PDB entry 9HAM | electron microscopy, 5.06 A resolution (low resolution: residue-level contacts below are approximate; hydrogen-bond / salt-bridge calls are withheld) | chains A and U of the 13 polymer chains in the assembly

# Chain A
Molecule: 23S ribosomal RNA
From: Escherichia coli
Sequence (2904 nucleotides; each row starts with the number of its first residue):
     1 GGUUAAGCGACUAAGCGUACACGGUGGAUGCCCUGGCAGUCAGAGGCGAU
    51 GAAGGACGUGCUAAUCUGCGAUAAGCGUCGGUAAGGUGAUAUGAACCGUU
   101 AUAACCGGCGAUUUCCGAAUGGGGAAACCCAGUGUGUUUCGACACACUAU
   151 CAUUAACUGAAUCCAUAGGUUAAUGAGGCGAACCGGGGGAACUGAAACAU
   201 CUAAGUACCCCGAGGAAAAGAAAUCAACCGAGAUUCCCCCAGUAGCGGCG
   251 AGCGAACGGGGAGCAGCCCAGAGCCUGAAUCAGUGUGUGUGUUAGUGGAA
   301 GCGUCUGGAAAGGCGCGCGAUACAGGGUGACAGCCCCGUACACAAAAAUG
   351 CACAUGCUGUGAGCUCGAUGAGUAGGGCGGGACACGUGGUAUCCUGUCUG
   401 AAUAUGGGGGGACCAUCCUCCAAGGCUAAAUACUCCUGACUGACCGAUAG
   451 UGAACCAGUACCGUGAGGGAAAGGCGAAAAGAACCCCGGCGAGGGGAGUG
   501 AAAAAGAACCUGAAACCGUGUACGUACAAGCAGUGGGAGCACGCUUAGGC
   551 GUGUGACUGCGUACCUUUUGUAUAAUGGGUCAGCGACUUAUAUUCUGUAG
   601 CAAGGUUAACCGAAUAGGGGAGCCGAAGGGAAACCGAGUCUUAACUGGGC
   651 GUUAAGUUGCAGGGUAUAGACCCGAAACCCGGUGAUCUAGCCAUGGGCAG
   701 GUUGAAGGUUGGGUAACACUAACUGGAGGACCGAACCGACUAAUGUUGAA
   751 AAAUUAGCGGAUGACUUGUGGCUGGGGGUGAAAGGCCAAUCAAACCGGGA
   801 GAUAGCUGGUUCUCCCCGAAAGCUAUAUAAGUAGCGCCUCGUGAAUUCAU
   851 CUCCGGGGGUAGAGCACUGUUUCGGCAAGGGGGUCAUCCCGACUUACCAA
   901 CCCGAUGCAAACUGCGAAUACCGGAGAAUGUUAUCACGGGAGACACACGG
   951 CGGGUGCUAACGUCCGUCGUGAAGAGGGAAACAACCCAGACCGCCAGCUA
  1001 AGGUCCCAAAGUCAUGGUUAAGUGGGAAACGAUGUGGGAAGGCCCAGACA
  1051 GCCAGGAUGUUGGCUUAGAAGCAGCCAUCAUUUAAAGAAAGCGUAAUAGC
  1101 UCACUGGUCGAGUCGGCCUGCGCGGAAGAUGUAACGGGGCUAAACCAUGC
  1151 ACCGAAGCUGCGGCAGCGACGCUUAUGCGUUGUUGGGUAGGGGAGCGUUC
  1201 UGUAAGCCUGCGAAGGUGUGCUGUGAGGCAUGCUGGAGGUAUCAGAAGUG
  1251 CGAAUGCUGACAUAAGUAACGAUAAAGCGGGUGAAAAGCCCGCUCGCCGG
  1301 AAGACCAAGGGUUCCUGUCCAACGUUAAUCGGGGCAGGGUGAGUCGACCC
  1351 CUAAGGCGAGGCCGAAAGGCGUAGUCGAUGGGAAACAGGUUAAUAUUCCU
  1401 GUACUUGGUGUUACUGCGAAGGGGGGACGGAGAAGGCUAUGUUGGCCGGG
  1451 CGACGGUUGUCCCGGUUUAAGCGUGUAGGCUGGUUUUCCAGGCAAAUCCG
  1501 GAAAAUCAAGGCUGAGGCGUGAUGACGAGGCACUACGGUGCUGAAGCAAC
  1551 AAAUGCCCUGCUUCCAGGAAAAGCCUCUAAGCAUCAGGUAACAUCAAAUC
  1601 GUACCCCAAACCGACACAGGUGGUCAGGUAGAGAAUACCAAGGCGCUUGA
  1651 GAGAACUCGGGUGAAGGAACUAGGCAAAAUGGUGCCGUAACUUCGGGAGA
  1701 AGGCACGCUGAUAUGUAGGUGAGGUCCCUCGCGGAUGGAGCUGAAAUCAG
  1751 UCGAAGAUACCAGCUGGCUGCAACUGUUUAUUAAAAACACAGCACUGUGC
  1801 AAACACGAAAGUGGACGUAUACGGUGUGACGCCUGCCCGGUGCCGGAAGG
  1851 UUAAUUGAUGGGGUUAGCGCAAGCGAAGCUCUUGAUCGAAGCCCCGGUAA
  1901 ACGGCGGCCGUAACUAUAACGGUCCUAAGGUAGCGAAAUUCCUUGUCGGG
  1951 UAAGUUCCGACCUGCACGAAUGGCGUAAUGAUGGCCAGGCUGUCUCCACC
  2001 CGAGACUCAGUGAAAUUGAACUCGCUGUGAAGAUGCAGUGUACCCGCGGC
  2051 AAGACGGAAAGACCCCGUGAACCUUUACUAUAGCUUGACACUGAACAUUG
  2101 AGCCUUGAUGUGUAGGAUAGGUGGGAGGCUUUGAAGUGUGGACGCCAGUC
  2151 UGCAUGGAGCCGACCUUGAAAUACCACCCUUUAAUGUUUGAUGUUCUAAC
  2201 GUUGACCCGUAAUCCGGGUUGCGGACAGUGUCUGGUGGGUAGUUUGACUG
  2251 GGGCGGUCUCCUCCUAAAGAGUAACGGAGGAGCACGAAGGUUGGCUAAUC
  2301 CUGGUCGGACAUCAGGAGGUUAGUGCAAUGGCAUAAGCCAGCUUGACUGC
  2351 GAGCGUGACGGCGCGAGCAGGUGCGAAAGCAGGUCAUAGUGAUCCGGUGG
  2401 UUCUGAAUGGAAGGGCCAUCGCUCAACGGAUAAAAGGUACUCCGGGGAUA
  2451 ACAGGCUGAUACCGCCCAAGAGUUCAUAUCGACGGCGGUGUUUGGCACCU
  2501 CGAUGUCGGCUCAUCACAUCCUGGGGCUGAAGUAGGUCCCAAGGGUAUGG
  2551 CUGUUCGCCAUUUAAAGUGGUACGCGAGCUGGGUUUAGAACGUCGUGAGA
  2601 CAGUUCGGUCCCUAUCUGCCGUGGGCGCUGGAGAACUGAGGGGGGCUGCU
  2651 CCUAGUACGAGAGGACCGGAGUGGACGCAUCACUGGUGUUCGGGUUGUCA
  2701 UGCCAAUGGCACUGCCCGGUAGCUAAAUGCGGAAGAGAUAAGUGCUGAAA
  2751 GCAUCUAAGCACGAAACUUGCCCCGAGAUGAGUUCUCCCUGACCCUUUAA
  2801 GGGUCCUGAAGGAACGUUGAAGACGACGACGUUGAUAGGCCGGGUGUGUA
  2851 AGCGCAGCGAUGCGUUGAGCUAACCGGUACUAAUGAACCGUGAGGCUUAA
  2901 CCUU
Unresolved in the structure: 685-793, 865-914, 1032-1122, 1687-1701, 1769-1983, 2054-2607, 2904
Sequence notes: conflict A827 (U3587572 in 1897866982), A830 (G3587569 in 1897866982)

# Chain U
Protein: Large ribosomal subunit protein uL24
From: Escherichia coli
UniProt: P60624 (RL24_ECOLI); residues 1-102 here correspond to UniProt positions 2-103 (UniProt number = residue number + 1)
Amino-acid sequence (102 residues; each row starts with the number of its first residue):
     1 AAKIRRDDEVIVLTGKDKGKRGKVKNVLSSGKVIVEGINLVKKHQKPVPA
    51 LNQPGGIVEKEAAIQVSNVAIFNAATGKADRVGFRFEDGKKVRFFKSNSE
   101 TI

# How chain A and chain U interact
Pairs across the interface (62; chain A residue first):
  U82(A) - Lys91(U)
  A83(A) - Ala1(U)
  A83(A) - Lys91(U)
  A84(A) - Arg5(U)
  G85(A) - Ile4(U)
  G85(A) - Arg5(U)
  G85(A) - Arg6(U)
  G85(A) - Val27(U)
  G86(A) - Val27(U)
  G86(A) - Ser29(U)
  U100(A) - Arg5(U)
  U100(A) - Lys90(U)
  A101(A) - Lys90(U)
  U296(A) - Phe86(U)
  U296(A) - Lys91(U)
  G297(A) - Phe84(U)
  G297(A) - Lys91(U)
  G298(A) - Gly83(U)
  G298(A) - Phe84(U)
  G298(A) - Phe94(U)
  G298(A) - Lys96(U)
  A299(A) - Lys96(U)
  G301(A) - Arg81(U)
  C302(A) - Ala79(U)
  G307(A) - Lys18(U)
  A309(A) - Gly15(U)
  A309(A) - Lys18(U)
  A310(A) - Leu13(U)
  A310(A) - Thr14(U)
  A310(A) - Lys18(U)
  G327(A) - Ser67(U)
  U328(A) - Ser67(U)
  U328(A) - Asn68(U)
  G329(A) - Gly15(U)
  G329(A) - Lys16(U)
  G329(A) - Asn68(U)
  C334(A) - Arg81(U)
  C335(A) - Leu13(U)
  C335(A) - Ser67(U)
  C335(A) - Arg81(U)
  C336(A) - Lys3(U)
  C336(A) - Arg81(U)
  C337(A) - Lys3(U)
  A477(A) - Lys16(U)
  A478(A) - Ala63(U)
  A480(A) - Val41(U)
  A480(A) - Lys42(U)
  A480(A) - Lys43(U)
  G481(A) - Lys43(U)
  G481(A) - His44(U)
  A482(A) - His44(U)
  A483(A) - His44(U)
  A483(A) - Gln45(U)
  A483(A) - Lys46(U)
  A483(A) - Pro47(U)
  A483(A) - Gly56(U)
  A483(A) - Ile57(U)
  C484(A) - Lys46(U)
  C484(A) - Pro47(U)
  G498(A) - His44(U)
  U499(A) - Lys42(U)
  U499(A) - His44(U)
Interface residues without a listed pair, chain A (33 interface residues in all): A300
Interface residues without a listed pair, chain U (37 interface residues in all): Leu28, Gly55, Gln65, Lys78

# Overview
33 residues of chain A and 37 residues of chain U are in contact.
Chain A is 23S ribosomal RNA and chain U is Large ribosomal subunit protein uL24, both from Escherichia coli;
the structure, C_(L29)-/(L22)- precursor supplemented with Api137, was determined by electron microscopy
together with 9H3K, 9H3L and 9HAL from the same study.
